PDB entry 2GCE | X-ray diffraction, 1.85 A resolution | chains A and B

[Chain A (and B)]
Molecule: probable alpha-methylacyl-CoA racemase MCR
Organism: Mycobacterium tuberculosis
Notes: EC 5.1.99.4; chain B of this document is another copy of the same molecule, construct and numbering; everything in this record applies to it too
Sequence (360 residues; each row starts with the number of its first residue):
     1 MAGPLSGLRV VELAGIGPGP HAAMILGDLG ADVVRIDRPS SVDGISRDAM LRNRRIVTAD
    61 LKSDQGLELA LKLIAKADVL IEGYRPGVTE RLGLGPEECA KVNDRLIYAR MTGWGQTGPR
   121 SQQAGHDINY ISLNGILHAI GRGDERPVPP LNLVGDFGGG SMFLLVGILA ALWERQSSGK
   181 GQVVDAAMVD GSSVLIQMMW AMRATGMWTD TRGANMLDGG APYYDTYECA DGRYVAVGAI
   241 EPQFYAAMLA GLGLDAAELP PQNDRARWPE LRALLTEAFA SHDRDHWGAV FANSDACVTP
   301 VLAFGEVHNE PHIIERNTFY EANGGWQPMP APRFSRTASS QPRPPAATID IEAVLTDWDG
Unresolved in the structure: 1, 40-44
Small-molecule neighbours:
  - (R)-ibuprofenoyl-coenzyme A / (S)-ibuprofenoyl-coenzyme A, molecule 1: Ile16, Gly17, Pro18, Pro20, Asp37, Arg38, Met50, Ala59, Asp60, Leu61, Lys62, Gly83, Tyr84, Arg85, Val88, Arg91, Leu92, Met111, Thr112, Gly113, Gln123, Ala124, Gly125, His126, Asp127, Tyr130, Asn152, Asp156, Met188
  - (R)-ibuprofenoyl-coenzyme A / (S)-ibuprofenoyl-coenzyme A, molecule 2: Met198, Met202, Met207, Leu217, Tyr224, Ile240, Phe244

[Interface between chain A and chain B]
Contacting residue pairs (337):
  Pro4(A) with Ala170(B); Trp173(B); Glu174(B)
  Leu5(A) with Ala170(B), hydrophobic; Trp173(B)
  Ser6(A) with Trp173(B)
  Leu8(A) with Trp173(B), hydrophobic
  His21(A) with Val194(B); Leu195(B)
  Met24(A) with Val194(B), hydrophobic; Gln197(B)
  Ile25(A) with Phe163(B), hydrophobic
  Leu29(A) with Val166(B), hydrophobic
  Arg47(A) with Thr205(B)
  Asp48(A) with Ala201(B)
  Ala49(A) with Gln197(B), hydrogen bond (backbone-side chain)
  Met50(A) with Gln197(B); Met198(B), hydrophobic; Ala201(B), hydrophobic; Met202(B), hydrophobic
  Arg85(A) with Phe244(B); Asp295(B), salt bridge
  Trp114(A) with His312(B), hydrogen bond (backbone-side chain); Arg316(B), hydrogen bond (backbone-side chain)
  Thr117(A) with His312(B); Arg316(B)
  Gly118(A) with His312(B); Glu315(B)
  Pro119(A) with His312(B); Glu315(B)
  Arg120(A) with Thr299(B); Glu310(B), salt bridge; His312(B), hydrogen bond (backbone-side chain)
  Ser121(A) with His312(B)
  Gln123(A) with Phe291(B); Ala292(B); Asn293(B); Ser294(B); Asp295(B)
  Ala124(A) with Phe244(B), hydrophobic; Asp295(B), hydrogen bond (backbone-side chain); Cys297(B), hydrophobic
  Gly125(A) with Cys297(B)
  His126(A) with Gly238(B); Ile240(B); Glu241(B), salt bridge
  Asp127(A) with Tyr224(B)
  Ile128(A) with Tyr224(B), hydrogen bond (backbone-side chain); Asp225(B); Ala236(B), hydrophobic; Val237(B); Gly238(B)
  Asn129(A) with Ala236(B), hydrogen bond (side chain-backbone); Cys297(B), hydrogen bond (side chain-backbone); Val298(B); Thr299(B), hydrogen bond
  Ser132(A) with Ala236(B); Thr299(B), hydrogen bond; Pro300(B), hydrogen bond (side chain-backbone); Val301(B); Leu302(B), hydrogen bond (backbone-backbone)
  Leu133(A) with Leu302(B); Val307(B); Glu310(B); Ile313(B)
  Asn134(A) with Phe304(B); Val307(B)
  Gly135(A) with Leu302(B); Phe304(B); Val307(B)
  Ile136(A) with Leu153(B), hydrophobic
  Leu137(A) with Thr226(B); Ala236(B), hydrophobic
  His138(A) with Val301(B); Leu302(B); Ala303(B)
  Ala139(A) with Leu151(B); Phe304(B), hydrophobic
  Arg142(A) with Glu145(B); Arg146(B); Pro147(B), hydrogen bond (side chain-backbone); Val148(B)
  Glu145(A) with Glu145(B); Tyr234(B)
  Arg146(A) with Arg142(B); Asp225(B), salt bridge; Thr226(B), hydrogen bond (side chain-backbone); Tyr234(B); Arg272(B)
  Pro147(A) with Arg142(B), hydrogen bond (backbone-side chain); Thr226(B), hydrogen bond (backbone-side chain); Tyr234(B)
  Val148(A) with Arg142(B); Val148(B), hydrophobic
  Pro149(A) with Gly219(B); Asp225(B)
  Pro150(A) with Pro150(B), hydrophobic
  Leu151(A) with Ala139(B); Ile196(B), hydrophobic; Met199(B), hydrophobic; Trp208(B), hydrophobic; Leu217(B); Asp218(B)
  Asn152(A) with Met198(B); Met199(B)
  Leu153(A) with Ile136(B), hydrophobic; Leu195(B); Ile196(B), hydrophobic
  Val154(A) with Leu153(B), hydrophobic
  Phe157(A) with Leu195(B); Met198(B), hydrophobic
  Gly158(A) with Gly158(B); Met162(B); Leu195(B)
  Met162(A) with Gly158(B); Met162(B); Phe163(B), hydrophobic; Val166(B), hydrophobic; Leu195(B), hydrophobic
  Phe163(A) with Ile25(B), hydrophobic; Met162(B), hydrophobic; Ala331(B); Pro332(B)
  Leu165(A) with Val166(B), hydrophobic
  Val166(A) with Met162(B), hydrophobic; Leu165(B), hydrophobic; Leu169(B)
  Gly167(A) with Pro332(B); Phe334(B)
  Leu169(A) with Val166(B); Leu169(B), hydrophobic
  Ala170(A) with Pro4(B); Leu5(B), hydrophobic; Leu29(B), hydrophobic; Leu169(B)
  Leu172(A) with Trp173(B), hydrophobic
  Trp173(A) with Pro4(B); Leu5(B); Ser6(B); Leu8(B), hydrophobic; Arg175(B)
  Glu174(A) with Pro4(B); Arg336(B), salt bridge; Thr337(B)
  Arg175(A) with Trp173(B)
  Gln176(A) with Gln176(B)
  Ser178(A) with Arg336(B), hydrogen bond
  Lys180(A) with Arg336(B), hydrogen bond (backbone-side chain)
  Gly181(A) with Arg336(B), hydrogen bond (backbone-side chain)
  Gln182(A) with Phe334(B); Ser335(B), hydrogen bond (side chain-backbone); Arg336(B), hydrogen bond (side chain-backbone); Thr337(B), hydrogen bond
  Val183(A) with Arg333(B); Phe334(B); Ser335(B), hydrogen bond (backbone-side chain)
  Val184(A) with Pro332(B), hydrophobic; Arg333(B)
  Asp185(A) with Pro332(B); Arg333(B), hydrogen bond (backbone-backbone)
  Ala186(A) with Pro332(B), hydrophobic
  Ala187(A) with Arg316(B)
  Val189(A) with Ile313(B), hydrophobic; Arg316(B)
  Asp190(A) with Arg316(B), salt bridge; Thr318(B), hydrogen bond; Ala331(B); Arg333(B), salt bridge
  Gly191(A) with Ala331(B)
  Ser193(A) with Thr318(B); Phe319(B); Pro328(B)
  Val194(A) with His21(B); Met24(B), hydrophobic; Ile25(B), hydrophobic; Pro328(B); Met329(B); Ala331(B), hydrophobic
  Leu195(A) with His21(B); Leu153(B); Phe157(B); Gly158(B); Met162(B), hydrophobic
  Ile196(A) with Leu151(B), hydrophobic; Leu153(B), hydrophobic; Phe304(B), hydrophobic
  Gln197(A) with Met24(B); Ala49(B); Met50(B); Gln327(B); Pro328(B)
  Met198(A) with Met50(B), hydrophobic; Asn152(B); Phe157(B), hydrophobic
  Met199(A) with Asn152(B)
  Trp200(A) with Phe304(B), hydrophobic; Phe319(B); Trp326(B); Gln327(B), hydrogen bond (backbone-side chain); Pro328(B)
  Ala201(A) with Asp48(B); Ala49(B), hydrophobic; Met50(B), hydrophobic; Gln327(B)
  Met202(A) with Met50(B), hydrophobic
  Arg203(A) with Phe304(B); Gly305(B)
  Ala204(A) with Arg47(B), hydrogen bond (backbone-side chain); Gly324(B)
  Thr205(A) with Arg47(B)
  Trp208(A) with Leu151(B), hydrophobic; Phe304(B)
  Asp210(A) with Phe304(B); Gly305(B), hydrogen bond (side chain-backbone)
  Arg212(A) with Tyr234(B), hydrogen bond
  Leu217(A) with Leu151(B); Asn152(B)
  Asp218(A) with Val148(B); Leu151(B)
  Gly219(A) with Pro149(B)
  Tyr224(A) with Asp127(B); Ile128(B), hydrogen bond (side chain-backbone)
  Asp225(A) with Ile128(B); Arg146(B), salt bridge; Pro149(B)
  Thr226(A) with Leu137(B); Arg146(B), hydrogen bond (backbone-side chain); Pro147(B), hydrogen bond (side chain-backbone)
  Tyr234(A) with Arg146(B); Pro147(B); Arg212(B), hydrogen bond
  Ala236(A) with Ile128(B), hydrophobic; Asn129(B); Ser132(B); Leu137(B), hydrophobic
  Val237(A) with Ile128(B)
  Gly238(A) with His126(B); Ile128(B); Asn129(B)
  Ile240(A) with His126(B)
  Glu241(A) with His126(B), salt bridge
  Phe244(A) with Arg85(B); Ala124(B), hydrophobic
  Arg272(A) with Arg146(B)
  Ala292(A) with Arg120(B); Gln123(B), hydrogen bond (backbone-side chain)
  Asn293(A) with Gln123(B)
  Ser294(A) with Gln123(B)
  Asp295(A) with Arg85(B), salt bridge; Gln123(B); Ala124(B), hydrogen bond (side chain-backbone)
  Cys297(A) with Ala124(B); Gly125(B); Asn129(B), hydrogen bond (backbone-side chain)
  Thr299(A) with Arg120(B); Asn129(B), hydrogen bond; Ser132(B), hydrogen bond
  Pro300(A) with Ser132(B), hydrogen bond (backbone-side chain); Leu133(B), hydrophobic
  Val301(A) with Ser132(B); His138(B)
  Leu302(A) with Ser132(B), hydrogen bond (backbone-backbone); Leu133(B); Gly135(B); His138(B)
  Ala303(A) with His138(B)
  Phe304(A) with Asn134(B); Gly135(B); Ala139(B), hydrophobic; Ile196(B), hydrophobic; Trp200(B); Arg203(B), hydrogen bond (backbone-side chain); Trp208(B); Asp210(B)
  Gly305(A) with Arg203(B); Asp210(B), hydrogen bond (backbone-side chain)
  Val307(A) with Leu133(B); Asn134(B); Gly135(B); Trp200(B), hydrophobic
  Glu310(A) with Arg120(B), salt bridge; Leu133(B)
  His312(A) with Trp114(B), hydrogen bond (side chain-backbone); Thr117(B); Gly118(B); Pro119(B); Arg120(B), hydrogen bond (side chain-backbone); Ser121(B)
  Ile313(A) with Leu133(B); Val189(B), hydrophobic
  Glu315(A) with Pro119(B)
  Arg316(A) with Trp114(B), hydrogen bond (side chain-backbone); Gly115(B); Thr117(B); Asp185(B), salt bridge; Ala187(B); Val189(B); Asp190(B), salt bridge
  Thr318(A) with Asp190(B), hydrogen bond; Ser193(B)
  Phe319(A) with Ser193(B); Trp200(B)
  Gly324(A) with Ala204(B)
  Trp326(A) with Trp200(B)
  Gln327(A) with Gln197(B); Trp200(B), hydrogen bond (side chain-backbone); Ala201(B), hydrogen bond (side chain-backbone)
  Pro328(A) with Ser193(B); Val194(B); Gln197(B)
  Met329(A) with Val194(B)
  Ala331(A) with Phe163(B); Asp190(B); Gly191(B); Val194(B), hydrophobic
  Pro332(A) with Phe163(B); Gly167(B); Val184(B), hydrophobic; Asp185(B); Ala186(B), hydrophobic
  Arg333(A) with Val183(B); Val184(B); Asp185(B), hydrogen bond (backbone-backbone); Asp190(B), salt bridge
  Phe334(A) with Gly167(B); Gln182(B); Val183(B); Val184(B), hydrophobic
  Ser335(A) with Gln182(B); Val183(B), hydrogen bond (backbone-backbone)
  Arg336(A) with Glu174(B), salt bridge; Ser178(B), hydrogen bond; Lys180(B), hydrogen bond (side chain-backbone); Gly181(B), hydrogen bond (side chain-backbone); Gln182(B), hydrogen bond (backbone-side chain)
  Thr337(A) with Glu174(B); Gln182(B), hydrogen bond (backbone-side chain)
Interface residues without a listed pair, chain A (146 interface residues in all): Gly7, Ile16, Asp28, Arg52, Gly115, Gln122, Ile140, Gly141, Ala171, Tyr227, Val298, Pro311, Pro330
Interface residues without a listed pair, chain B (151 interface residues in all): Gly7, Ile16, Asp28, Arg52, Asp78, Gln122, Ile140, Gly141, Asp144, Val154, Ala171, Leu172, Met207, Tyr227, Glu228, Pro311, Pro330

[Overview]
Chain A and chain B form an interface of 146 and 151 residues respectively; the contacts include 55 hydrogen
bonds and 15 salt bridges. Among the polar pairs are Arg85(A)-Asp295(B), Arg120(A)-Glu310(B) and
His126(A)-Glu241(B). Bound to chain A: (R)-ibuprofenoyl-coenzyme A / (S)-ibuprofenoyl-coenzyme A.
Chain A and chain B are both probable alpha-methylacyl-CoA racemase MCR (Mycobacterium tuberculosis); the
structure, The 1,1-proton transfer reaction mechanism by alpha-methylacyl-CoA racemase is catalyzed by an
aspartate/histidine pair and involves ..., was determined by X-ray diffraction (same publication as 2GCI,
2GD0, 2GD2 and 2GD6).
